Entry 6O1H (X-ray diffraction, 1.64 A resolution); this record covers chains A and B.

# Chain A
Molecule: Tryptophan synthase alpha chain
Source organism: Salmonella typhimurium
Notes: EC 4.2.1.20
Reference sequence: A0A0D6FWC1 (A0A0D6FWC1_SALTM); numbering as in UniProt (aligned over 1-268)
Chain sequence (268 residues; row label = number of the first residue in the row):
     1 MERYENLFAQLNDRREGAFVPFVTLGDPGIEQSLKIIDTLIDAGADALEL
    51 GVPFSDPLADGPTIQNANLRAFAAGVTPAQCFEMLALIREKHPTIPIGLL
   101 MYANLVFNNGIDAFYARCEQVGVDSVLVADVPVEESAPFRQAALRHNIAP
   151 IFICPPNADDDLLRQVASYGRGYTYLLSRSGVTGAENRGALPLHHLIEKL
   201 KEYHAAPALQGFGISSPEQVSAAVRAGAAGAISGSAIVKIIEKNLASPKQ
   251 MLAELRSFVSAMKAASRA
Metal / ion sites: Cs+: Ala167, Gly170
Residues lining bound ligands: F9F (2-({[4-(trifluoromethoxy)phenyl]sulfonyl}amino)ethyl dihydrogen phosphate): Phe22, Glu49, Ala59, Asp60, Ile64, Leu100, Leu127, Ala129, Ile153, Tyr175, Leu177, Arg179, Thr183, Gly184, Ala185, Phe212, Gly213, Ile214, Ile232, Ser233, Gly234, Ser235

# Chain B
Molecule: Tryptophan synthase beta chain
Source organism: Salmonella typhimurium
Notes: EC 4.2.1.20
Reference sequence: P0A2K1 (TRPB_SALTY); residues 2-396 here = UniProt positions 2-396
Chain sequence (395 residues; numbered 2 to 396; the number before each row is that of its first residue):
     2 TTLLNPYFGEFGGMYVPQILMPALNQLEEAFVSAQKDPEFQAQFADLLKN
    52 YAGRPTALTKCQNITAGTRTTLYLKREDLLHGGAHKTNQVLGQALLAKRM
   102 GKSEIIAETGAGAHGVASALASALLGLKCRIYMGAKDVERQSPNVFRMRL
   152 MGAEVIPVHSGSATLKDACNEALRDWSGSYETAHYMLGTAAGPHPYPTIV
   202 REFQRMIGEETKAQILDKEGRLPDAVIACVGGGSNAIGMFADFINDTSVG
   252 LIGVEPGGHGIETGEHGAPLKHGRVGIYFGMKAPMMQTADGQIEESYSIS
   302 AGLDFPSVGPQHAYLNSIGRADYVSITDDEALEAFKTLCRHEGIIPALES
   352 SHALAHALKMMREQPEKEQLLVVNLSGRGDKDIFTVHDILKARGE
Sequence notes: engineered mutation Ala114 (Gln in P0A2K1)
Metal / ion sites: Cs+ site 1: Thr66, Thr69, Thr71; Cs+ site 2: Val231, Gly232, Glu256, Gly268, Leu304, Phe306
Residues lining bound ligands:
  - 1D0 ((2E)-2-[({3-hydroxy-2-methyl-5-[(phosphonooxy)methyl]pyridin-4-yl}methyl)imino]-3-[(2-hydroxyphenyl)amino]propanoic acid): Ala85, His86, Lys87, Glu109, Thr110, Gly111, Ala112, Gly113, Ala114, His115, Leu166, Cys170, Gly189, Thr190, Cys230, Val231, Gly232, Gly233, Gly234, Ser235, Asn236, Gly303, Leu304, Phe306, Ala348, Glu350, Ser351, Ser377, Gly378
  - pyridin-2-amine (HVK): Thr3, Leu4, Leu5, Asn6, Pro7
Curated features (UniProtKB/Swiss-Prot):
  - modified residue: Lys87 (N6-(pyridoxal phosphate)lysine)

# How chain A and chain B interact
Pairs across the interface (68; chain A residue first):
  Pro53(A) - Gln293(B)  hydrogen bond (backbone-side chain)
  Phe54(A) - Gly292(B)
  Phe54(A) - Gln293(B)
  Phe54(A) - Ile294(B)  hydrophobic
  Ser55(A) - Gln293(B)  hydrogen bond (backbone-side chain)
  Ser55(A) - Ile294(B)  hydrogen bond (side chain-backbone)
  Asp56(A) - Lys167(B)  salt bridge
  Asp56(A) - Asn171(B)  hydrogen bond
  Asp56(A) - Tyr279(B)
  Asp56(A) - Ile294(B)
  Pro57(A) - Arg175(B)  hydrogen bond (backbone-side chain)
  Leu58(A) - Asn171(B)
  Leu58(A) - Leu174(B)  hydrophobic
  Leu58(A) - Arg175(B)
  Asp60(A) - Arg175(B)  hydrogen bond (backbone-side chain)
  Gln65(A) - Arg175(B)
  Phe72(A) - Gln293(B)
  Thr77(A) - Asp291(B)
  Pro78(A) - Asp291(B)
  Ala103(A) - Ile278(B)  hydrophobic
  Asn104(A) - Gly277(B)
  Asn104(A) - Ile278(B)  hydrogen bond (side chain-backbone)
  Asn104(A) - Gln288(B)  hydrogen bond
  Asn104(A) - Gly292(B)  hydrogen bond (side chain-backbone)
  Asn104(A) - Ile294(B)
  Leu105(A) - Asp291(B)
  Leu105(A) - Gly292(B)
  Leu105(A) - Gln293(B)
  Phe107(A) - Val276(B)
  Phe107(A) - Ile278(B)  hydrophobic
  Phe107(A) - Lys283(B)
  Asn108(A) - Arg275(B)  hydrogen bond
  Asn108(A) - Gln288(B)
  Asn108(A) - Ala290(B)  hydrogen bond (side chain-backbone)
  Asn108(A) - Asp291(B)  hydrogen bond (side chain-backbone)
  Asn108(A) - Gly292(B)
  Ala129(A) - Pro18(B)
  Asp130(A) - Tyr16(B)
  Asp130(A) - Val17(B)  hydrogen bond (backbone-backbone)
  Asp130(A) - Pro18(B)
  Pro132(A) - Met15(B)
  Pro132(A) - Val17(B)
  Pro132(A) - Gln19(B)
  Pro132(A) - Met22(B)  hydrophobic
  Val133(A) - Gln19(B)  hydrogen bond (backbone-side chain)
  Glu134(A) - Thr2(B)
  Glu134(A) - Gln19(B)  hydrogen bond
  Glu134(A) - Met22(B)
  Glu135(A) - Tyr8(B)  hydrogen bond
  Glu135(A) - Gly14(B)
  Glu135(A) - Met15(B)  hydrogen bond (side chain-backbone)
  Glu135(A) - Tyr16(B)  hydrogen bond
  Ile153(A) - Gln19(B)
  Pro155(A) - Gln19(B)
  Pro155(A) - Ile20(B)  hydrophobic
  Pro156(A) - Ile20(B)
  Asn157(A) - Ile20(B)  hydrogen bond (side chain-backbone)
  Asn157(A) - Pro23(B)
  Asn157(A) - Tyr181(B)  hydrogen bond
  Leu162(A) - Gln19(B)
  Ser180(A) - Ile20(B)
  Ser180(A) - Ser178(B)
  Ser180(A) - Gly179(B)
  Ser180(A) - Tyr181(B)
  Gly181(A) - Ser178(B)  hydrogen bond (backbone-backbone)
  Gly181(A) - Gly179(B)
  Val182(A) - Arg175(B)
  Val182(A) - Ser178(B)
Also at the interface, not in a pair above, chain A (36 interface residues in all): Ala59, Asn109, Val131, Phe139, Leu177, Arg179
Also at the interface, not in a pair above, chain B (33 interface residues in all): Glu172, Met286, Thr289

# In short
Chain A and chain B form an interface of 36 and 33 residues respectively, with 21 hydrogen bonds and 1 salt
bridge. Among the polar pairs are Asp56(A)-Lys167(B), Pro53(A)-Gln293(B) and Ser55(A)-Gln293(B). Ligands of
chain A: compound F9F. Chain B binds pyridin-2-amine and compound 1D0.
Chain A is Tryptophan synthase alpha chain and chain B is Tryptophan synthase beta chain, both from Salmonella
typhimurium; the structure, Tryptophan synthase Q114A mutant in complex with
N-(4'-trifluoromethoxybenzenesulfonyl)-2-amino-1-ethylphosphate (F9F) at the enzyme alpha-site, cesium ion at
..., was determined by X-ray diffraction.
